PDB entry 1Q82 | X-ray diffraction, 2.98 A resolution | chains A and U of the 31 polymer chains in the assembly

# Chain A
Molecule: 23S ribosomal RNA
Organism: Haloarcula marismortui
Sequence (2922 nucleotides; row label = number of the first residue in the row):
     2 UUGGCUACUA UGCCAGCUGG UGGAUUGCUC GGCUCAGGCG CUGAUGAAGG ACGUGCCAAG
    62 CUGCGAUAAG CCAUGGGGAG CCGCACGGAG GCGAAGAACC AUGGAUUUCC GAAUGAGAAU
   122 CUCUCUAACA AUUGCUUCGC GCAAUGAGGA ACCCCGAGAA CUGAAACAUC UCAGUAUCGG
   182 GAGGAACAGA AAACGCAAUG UGAUGUCGUU AGUAACCGCG AGUGAACGCG AUACAGCCCA
   242 AACCGAAGCC CUCACGGGCA AUGUGGUGUC AGGGCUACCU CUCAUCAGCC GACCGUCUCG
   302 ACGAAGUCUC UUGGAACAGA GCGUGAUACA GGGUGACAAC CCCGUACUCG AGACCAGUAC
   362 GACGUGCGGU AGUGCCAGAG UAGCGGGGGU UGGAUAUCCC UCGCGAAUAA CGCAGGCAUC
   422 GACUGCGAAG GCUAAACACA ACCUGAGACC GAUAGUGAAC AAGUAGUGUG AACGAACGCU
   482 GCAAAGUACC CUCAGAAGGG AGGCGAAAUA GAGCAUGAAA UCAGUUGGCG AUCGAGCGAC
   542 AGGGCAUACA AGGUCCCUCG ACGAAUGACC GACGCGCGAG CGUCCAGUAA GACUCACGGG
   602 AAGCCGAUGU UCUGUCGUAC GUUUUGAAAA ACGAGCCAGG GAGUGUGUCU GCAUGGCAAG
   662 UCUAACCGGA GUAUCCGGGG AGGCACAGGG AAACCGACAU GGCCGCAGGG CUUUGCCCGA
   722 GGGCCGCCGU CUUCAAGGGC GGGGAGCCAU GUGGACACGA CCCGAAUCCG GACGAUCUAC
   782 GCAUGGACAA GAUGAAGCGU GCCGAAAGGC ACGUGGAAGU CUGUUAGAGU UGGUGUCCUA
   842 CAAUACCCUC UCGUGAUCUA UGUGUAGGGG UGAAAGGCCC AUCGAGUCCG GCAACAGCUG
   902 GUUCCAAUCG AAACAUGUCG AAGCAUGACC UCCGCCGAGG UAGUCUGUGA GGUAGAGCGA
   962 CCGAUUGGUG UGUCCGCCUC CGAGAGGAGU CGGCACACCU GUCAAACUCC AAACUUACAG
  1022 ACGCCGUUUG ACGCGGGGAU UCCGGUGCGC GGGGUAAGCC UGUGUACCAG GAGGGGAACA
  1082 ACCCAGAGAU AGGUUAAGGU CCCCAAGUGU GGAUUAAGUG UAAUCCUCUG AAGGUGGUCU
  1142 CGAGCCCUAG ACAGCCGGGA GGUGAGCUUA GAAGCAGCUA CCCUCUAAGA AAAGCGUAAC
  1202 AGCUUACCGG CCGAGGUUUG AGGCGCCCAA AAUGAUCGGG ACUCAAAUCC ACCACCGAGA
  1262 CCUGUCCGUA CCACUCAUAC UGGUAAUCGA GUAGAUUGGC GCUCUAAUUG GAUGGAAGUA
  1322 GGGGUGAAAA CUCCUAUGGA CCGAUUAGUG ACGAAAAUCC UGGCCAUAGU AGCAGCGAUA
  1382 GUCGGGUGAG AACCCCGACG GCCUAAUGGA UAAGGGUUCC UCAGCACUGC UGAUCAGCUG
  1442 AGGGUUAGCC GGUCCUAAGU CAUACCGCAA CUCGACUAUG ACGAAAUGGG AAACGGGUUA
  1502 AUAUUCCCGU GCCACUAUGC AGUGAAAGUU GACGCCCUGG GGUCGAUCAC GCUGGGCAUU
  1562 CGCCCAGUCG AACCGUCCAA CUCCGUGGAA GCCGUAAUGG CAGGAAGCGG ACGAACGGCG
  1622 GCAUAGGGAA ACGUGAUUCA ACCUGGGGCC CAUGAAAAGA CGAGCAUAGU GUCCGUACCG
  1682 AGAACCGACA CAGGUGUCCA UGGCGGCGAA AGCCAAGGCC UGUCGGGAGC AACCAACGUU
  1742 AGGGAAUUCG GCAAGUUAGU CCCGUACCUU CGGAAGAAGG GAUGCCUGCU CCGGAACGGA
  1802 GCAGGUCGCA GUGACUCGGA AGCUCGGACU GUCUAGUAAC AACAUAGGUG ACCGCAAAUC
  1862 CGCAAGGACU CGUACGGUCA CUGAAUCCUG CCCAGUGCAG GUAUCUGAAC ACCUCGUACA
  1922 AGAGGACGAA GGACCUGUCA ACGGCGGGGG UAACUAUGAC CCUCUUAAGG UAGCGUAGUA
  1982 CCUUGCCGCA UCAGUAGCGG CUUGCAUGAA UGGAUUAACC AGAGCUUCAC UGUCCCAACG
  2042 UUGGGCCCGG UGAACUGUAC AUUCCAGUGC GGAGUCUGGA GACACCCAGG GGGAAGCGAA
  2102 GACCCUAUGG AGCUUUACUG CAGGCUGUCG CUGAGACGUG GUCGCCGAUG UGCAGCAUAG
  2162 GUAGGAGACA CUACACAGGU ACCCGCGCUA GCGGGCCACC GAGUCAACAG UGAAAUACUA
  2222 CCCGUCGGUG ACUGCGACUC UCACUCCGGG AGGAGGACAC CGAUAGCCGG GCAGUUUGAC
  2282 UGGGGCGGUA CGCGCUCGAA AAGAUAUCGA GCGCGCCCUA UGGCUAUCUC AGCCGGGACA
  2342 GAGACCCGGC GAAGAGUGCA AGAGCAAAAG AUAGCUUGAC AGUGUUCUUC CCAACGAGGA
  2402 ACGCUGACGC GAAAGCGUGG UCUAGCGAAC CAAUUAGCCU GCUUGAUGCG GGCAAUUGAU
  2462 GACAGAAAAG CUACCCUAGG GAUAACAGAG UCGUCACUCG CAAGAGCACA UAUCGACCGA
  2522 GUGGCUUGCU ACCUCGAUGU CGGUUCCCUC CAUCCUGCCC GUGCAGAAGC GGGCAAGGGU
  2582 GAGGUUGUUC GCCUAUUAAA GGAGGUCGUG AGCUGGGUUU AGACCGUCGU GAGACAGGUC
  2642 GGCUGCUAUC UACUGGGUGU GUAAUGGUGU CUGACAAGAA CGACCGUAUA GUACGAGAGG
  2702 AACUACGGUU GGUGGCCACU GGUGUACCGG UUGUUCGAGA GAGCACGUGC CGGGUAGCCA
  2762 CGCCACACGG GGUAAGAGCU GAACGCAUCU AAGCUCGAAA CCCACUUGGA AAAGAGACAC
  2822 CGCCGAGGUC CCGCGUACAA GACGCGGUCG AUAGACUCGG GGUGUGCGCG UCGAGGUAAC
  2882 GAGACGUUAA GCCCACGAGC ACUAACAGAC CAAAGCCAUC AU
Unresolved in the structure: 2-9, 126-127, 715, 971-998, 1560, 1952-1963, 2137-2236, 2339-2343, 2665-2666, 2915-2923
Ion coordination: Mg2+ site 1 near G28 (its only coordinating residue here); Na+ site 1: C40, G41; Na+ site 2: G56, A59, G61; Na+ site 3 near U108 (its only coordinating residue here); Mg2+ site 2 near U115 (its only coordinating residue here); Na+ site 4: C141, G142; Na+ site 5 near U146 (its only coordinating residue here); Mg2+ site 3: C162, U2276; K+: C162, U163, U172; Mg2+ site 4: A165, A167, C168; Na+ site 6: A165, A166; Mg2+ site 5: A166, G219; 65 more Na+ sites not listed; 96 more Mg2+ sites not listed
Residues lining bound ligands: puromycin-5'-monophosphate (PPU): G2102, A2103, A2486, C2487, U2541, C2542, G2588, C2608, G2618, U2619, U2620
From the paper describing this entry:
  - binding site for CC-puromycin: G2588
  - catalytic residues: A2486 (proposed by the authors, not directly observed)

# Chain U
Molecule: 50S ribosomal protein L24P
Organism: Haloarcula marismortui
Reference sequence: P10972 (RL24_HALMA); numbering as in UniProt (aligned over 1-119)
Amino-acid sequence (119 residues; row label = number of the first residue in the row):
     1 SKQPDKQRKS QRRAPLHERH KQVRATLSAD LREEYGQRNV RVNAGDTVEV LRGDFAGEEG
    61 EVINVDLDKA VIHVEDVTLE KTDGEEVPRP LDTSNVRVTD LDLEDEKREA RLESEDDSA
Ion coordination: Mg2+: Gln37, Arg111, Leu112, Ser114, Asp117; Na+: Ser94, Asn95 (shared with U335(A), C342(A) of chain A)

# How chain A and chain U interact
Residue-residue contacts - 108 pairs, chain A then chain U:
  U30(A) - Asp5(U)  hydrogen bond to the sugar
  U30(A) - Arg8(U)  salt bridge to the phosphate
  C31(A) - Asp5(U)  phosphate contact
  C31(A) - Arg8(U)  salt bridge to the phosphate
  C31(A) - Arg12(U)  salt bridge to the phosphate
  C31(A) - Arg13(U)  hydrogen bond to the phosphate
  G32(A) - Asp5(U)  base contact
  G32(A) - Lys9(U)  salt bridge to the phosphate
  G32(A) - Arg13(U)  salt bridge to the phosphate
  G77(A) - His17(U)  base contact
  G79(A) - His20(U)  sugar contact
  G79(A) - Arg41(U)  phosphate contact
  G79(A) - Lys107(U)  hydrogen bond to the base
  G79(A) - Arg111(U)  salt bridge to the phosphate
  A80(A) - Arg41(U)  sugar contact
  A80(A) - Asn43(U)  hydrogen bond to the phosphate
  A80(A) - Arg111(U)  salt bridge to the phosphate
  G81(A) - Arg41(U)  salt bridge to the phosphate
  G81(A) - Asn43(U)  phosphate contact
  G81(A) - Ala44(U)  hydrogen bond to the phosphate
  G81(A) - Val65(U)  sugar contact
  G81(A) - Leu67(U)  phosphate contact
  C82(A) - Leu16(U)  phosphate contact
  C82(A) - Val65(U)  phosphate contact
  C82(A) - Leu67(U)  hydrogen bond to the phosphate
  C85(A) - Asp68(U)  phosphate contact
  C87(A) - Lys69(U)  hydrogen bond to the base
  G97(A) - Asp105(U)  hydrogen bond to the base
  G97(A) - Lys107(U)  base contact
  A99(A) - Leu16(U)  sugar contact
  A99(A) - His17(U)  base contact
  A99(A) - His20(U)  hydrogen bond to the base
  A99(A) - Leu67(U)  base contact
  C100(A) - Pro15(U)  sugar contact
  C100(A) - Leu16(U)  hydrogen bond to the sugar
  C100(A) - His17(U)  hydrogen bond to the sugar
  C101(A) - Pro15(U)  sugar contact
  C101(A) - His17(U)  sugar contact
  C303(A) - Asp116(U)  sugar contact
  C303(A) - Asp117(U)  phosphate contact
  C303(A) - Ser118(U)  phosphate contact
  G304(A) - Ser118(U)  phosphate contact
  A306(A) - Arg38(U)  salt bridge to the phosphate
  G307(A) - Arg32(U)  salt bridge to the phosphate
  G307(A) - Arg38(U)  salt bridge to the phosphate
  U308(A) - Arg32(U)  salt bridge to the phosphate
  U308(A) - Arg38(U)  salt bridge to the phosphate
  U308(A) - Arg52(U)  base contact
  U308(A) - Ser94(U)  base contact
  U308(A) - Asn95(U)  base contact
  U308(A) - Arg97(U)  salt bridge to the phosphate
  C309(A) - Arg97(U)  salt bridge to the phosphate
  G315(A) - Asp54(U)  hydrogen bond to the sugar
  A316(A) - Arg52(U)  phosphate contact
  A316(A) - Asp54(U)  sugar contact
  A317(A) - Arg52(U)  phosphate contact
  C318(A) - Arg52(U)  salt bridge to the phosphate
  A331(A) - Ser1(U)  base contact
  A331(A) - Gln7(U)  base contact
  G332(A) - Lys2(U)  hydrogen bond to the sugar
  G332(A) - Gln3(U)  sugar contact
  G332(A) - Pro4(U)  sugar contact
  G332(A) - Gln7(U)  hydrogen bond to the base
  G333(A) - Pro4(U)  sugar contact
  G333(A) - Gln7(U)  sugar contact
  G333(A) - Arg8(U)  phosphate contact
  G333(A) - Gln11(U)  hydrogen bond to the sugar
  G334(A) - Arg8(U)  salt bridge to the phosphate
  G334(A) - Gln11(U)  sugar contact
  G334(A) - Ser94(U)  hydrogen bond to the base
  U335(A) - Asp92(U)  sugar contact
  U335(A) - Asn95(U)  hydrogen bond to the sugar
  G336(A) - Gly53(U)  base contact
  G336(A) - Asp54(U)  hydrogen bond to the base
  G336(A) - Arg89(U)  base contact
  G336(A) - Asn95(U)  phosphate contact
  C342(A) - Thr26(U)  phosphate contact
  C342(A) - Ser94(U)  hydrogen bond to the base
  C343(A) - Lys21(U)  sugar contact
  C343(A) - Arg24(U)  sugar contact
  C343(A) - Thr26(U)  hydrogen bond to the phosphate
  C343(A) - Arg38(U)  phosphate contact
  C343(A) - Asn39(U)  phosphate contact
  C344(A) - Lys21(U)  sugar contact
  C344(A) - Arg24(U)  salt bridge to the phosphate
  C344(A) - Asn39(U)  hydrogen bond to the phosphate
  G345(A) - Lys21(U)  salt bridge to the phosphate
  G446(A) - Ser1(U)  phosphate contact
  G446(A) - Lys6(U)  salt bridge to the phosphate
  A447(A) - Ser1(U)  phosphate contact
  A447(A) - Lys2(U)  hydrogen bond to the phosphate
  A447(A) - Gln3(U)  phosphate contact
  G448(A) - Lys2(U)  salt bridge to the phosphate
  G448(A) - Gln3(U)  hydrogen bond to the base
  C483(A) - Arg89(U)  hydrogen bond to the base
  A484(A) - Leu79(U)  sugar contact
  A484(A) - Arg89(U)  hydrogen bond to the sugar
  A484(A) - Pro90(U)  sugar contact
  A485(A) - Pro90(U)  phosphate contact
  A486(A) - Leu79(U)  sugar contact
  A486(A) - Glu80(U)  hydrogen bond to the sugar
  A486(A) - Lys81(U)  salt bridge to the phosphate
  A486(A) - Val87(U)  phosphate contact
  G487(A) - Lys81(U)  phosphate contact
  G487(A) - Thr82(U)  hydrogen bond to the phosphate
  U488(A) - Thr82(U)  sugar contact
  A489(A) - Thr82(U)  base contact
  A489(A) - Asp83(U)  sugar contact
Also at the interface, not in a pair above, chain A (50 interface residues in all): G78, C83, A95, G301, A302, G504
Also at the interface, not in a pair above, chain U (57 interface residues in all): Glu18, Ala25, Val42, Leu51, Asp66, Glu106, Arg108

# Summary
50 residues of chain A face 57 of chain U across their interface; the contacts include 27 hydrogen bonds and
22 salt bridges. Polar pairs include G79(A)-Lys107(U), C87(A)-Lys69(U) and G97(A)-Asp105(U). Chain A binds
puromycin-5'-monophosphate. C40(A) and G41(A) coordinate Na+ site 1. From the paper: the catalytic residue
A2486(A); a binding site for CC-puromycin at G2588(A).
Here chain A is 23S ribosomal RNA and chain U is 50S ribosomal protein L24P, both from Haloarcula marismortui.
Entry 1Q82 (Crystal Structure of CC-Puromycin bound to the A-site of the 50S ribosomal subunit) was determined
by X-ray diffraction (same publication as 1Q7Y, 1Q81, 1Q86 and 1M90).
